Entry 3AQL (X-ray diffraction, 3.00 A resolution); this record covers chains A and B.

# Chain A (and B)
Protein: Poly(A) polymerase
Source organism: Escherichia coli
Notes: EC 2.7.7.19; chain B of this document is another copy of the same molecule, construct and numbering; everything in this record applies to it too
UniProt: C9QS13 (C9QS13_ECOD1); residues 17-431 here = UniProt positions 17-431
Chain sequence (415 residues; numbered 17 to 431; the number before each row is that of its first residue):
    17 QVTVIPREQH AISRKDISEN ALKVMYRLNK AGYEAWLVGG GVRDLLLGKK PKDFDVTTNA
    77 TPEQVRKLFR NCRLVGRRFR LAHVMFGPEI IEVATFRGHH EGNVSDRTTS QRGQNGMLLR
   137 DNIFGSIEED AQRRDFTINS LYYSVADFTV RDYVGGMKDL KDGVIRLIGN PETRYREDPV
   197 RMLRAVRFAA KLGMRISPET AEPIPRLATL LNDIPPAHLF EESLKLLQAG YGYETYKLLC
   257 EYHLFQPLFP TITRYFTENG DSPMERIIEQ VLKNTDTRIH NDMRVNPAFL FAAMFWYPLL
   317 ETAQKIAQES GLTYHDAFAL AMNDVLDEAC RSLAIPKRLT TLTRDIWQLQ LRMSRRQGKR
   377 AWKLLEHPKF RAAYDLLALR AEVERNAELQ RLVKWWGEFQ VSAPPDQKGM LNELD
Unresolved in the structure: 115-137, 428-431
Construct notes: engineered mutation His234 (Arg in C9QS13)
Ion coordination: Mg2+ near Glu108 (its only coordinating residue here)

# Chain A / chain B interface
Residue-residue contacts - 23 pairs, chain A then chain B:
  Asn290(A) - Pro420(B)
  Asn290(A) - Pro421(B)
  Arg294(A) - Pro420(B)
  Asn297(A) - Trp378(B)
  Met299(A) - Trp378(B)  hydrophobic
  Met299(A) - Glu382(B)
  Arg300(A) - Glu382(B)  hydrogen bond (backbone-side chain)
  Trp378(A) - Asn297(B)
  Trp378(A) - Met299(B)  hydrophobic
  Glu382(A) - Met299(B)
  Glu382(A) - Arg300(B)  salt bridge
  Arg387(A) - Gln416(B)  hydrogen bond (side chain-backbone)
  Tyr390(A) - Val417(B)  hydrogen bond (side chain-backbone)
  Gly413(A) - Val417(B)
  Gln416(A) - Arg387(B)  hydrogen bond (backbone-side chain)
  Gln416(A) - Val417(B)
  Val417(A) - Arg387(B)
  Val417(A) - Tyr390(B)
  Val417(A) - Gly413(B)
  Val417(A) - Gln416(B)
  Val417(A) - Val417(B)  hydrophobic
  Pro421(A) - Asn290(B)
  Lys424(A) - Thr293(B)
Other interface residues (no listed pair), chain A (18 interface residues in all): Gln286, Asp298, Ser418, Pro420
Other interface residues (no listed pair), chain B (18 interface residues in all): Gln286, Arg294, Asp391, Gln423

# Summary
Chain A and chain B each contribute 18 residues to their interface, with 4 hydrogen bonds and 1 salt bridge.
Among the polar pairs are Glu382(A)-Arg300(B), Arg387(A)-Gln416(B) and Tyr390(A)-Val417(B).
Chain A and chain B are both Poly(A) polymerase (Escherichia coli); the structure, Structure of bacterial
protein (apo form II), was determined by X-ray diffraction (same publication as 3AQK, 3AQM and 3AQN).
